PDB entry 7QCR | X-ray diffraction, 2.28 A resolution | chains A and B of the 4 polymer chains in the assembly

[Chain A (and B)]
Protein: Afadin
Source organism: Homo sapiens
Notes: chain B of this document is another copy of the same molecule, construct and numbering; everything in this record applies to it too
UniProt: P55196 (AFAD_HUMAN); residues -2 to 93 here correspond to UniProt positions 1002-1097 (UniProt number = residue number + 1004)
Chain sequence (97 residues; each row starts with the number of its first residue; numbers below 1 keep their minus sign (Gly-3 is residue -3)):
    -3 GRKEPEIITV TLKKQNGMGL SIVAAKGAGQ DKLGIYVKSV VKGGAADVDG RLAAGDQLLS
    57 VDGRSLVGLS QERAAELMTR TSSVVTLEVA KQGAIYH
Not modelled in the structure: -3 to 0, 23-26, 92-93 (chain B: -3 to 1, 23-26, 92-93)
Differences from the reference sequence: expression tag (-3)
What the authors report for this chain:
  - self-association interface (contacts with another copy of this molecule): Lys10 to Gly13
  - specificity-determining residues: Gln67

[Chain A / chain B interface]
Pairs across the interface (83; chain A residue first):
  Pro1(A) - Lys87(B)
  Pro1(A) - Ile91(B)
  Glu2(A) - Val85(B)
  Glu2(A) - Ala86(B)
  Glu2(A) - Lys87(B)  hydrogen bond (backbone-backbone)
  Ile3(A) - Val85(B)
  Ile4(A) - Glu84(B)
  Ile4(A) - Val85(B)  hydrogen bond (backbone-backbone)
  Thr5(A) - Arg47(B)  hydrogen bond (backbone-side chain)
  Thr5(A) - Thr82(B)
  Thr5(A) - Leu83(B)
  Thr5(A) - Glu84(B)
  Val6(A) - Asp45(B)
  Val6(A) - Arg47(B)
  Val6(A) - Thr82(B)
  Val6(A) - Leu83(B)  hydrogen bond (backbone-backbone)
  Thr7(A) - Arg47(B)
  Thr7(A) - Val80(B)
  Thr7(A) - Val81(B)
  Thr7(A) - Thr82(B)  hydrogen bond
  Leu8(A) - Asp45(B)
  Leu8(A) - Ser79(B)
  Leu8(A) - Val80(B)
  Leu8(A) - Val81(B)  hydrogen bond (backbone-backbone)
  Lys9(A) - Ala41(B)
  Lys9(A) - Ser79(B)
  Lys9(A) - Val80(B)
  Lys10(A) - Asn12(B)
  Lys10(A) - Gly13(B)
  Lys10(A) - Met74(B)
  Lys10(A) - Thr75(B)
  Lys10(A) - Thr77(B)
  Lys10(A) - Ser78(B)  hydrogen bond (side chain-backbone)
  Lys10(A) - Ser79(B)  hydrogen bond (backbone-backbone)
  Lys10(A) - Val81(B)
  Gln11(A) - Gln11(B)
  Gln11(A) - Asn12(B)
  Gln11(A) - Gly13(B)  hydrogen bond (backbone-backbone)
  Gln11(A) - Gly39(B)  hydrogen bond (side chain-backbone)
  Gln11(A) - Gly40(B)
  Gln11(A) - Ala41(B)
  Asn12(A) - Lys10(B)
  Asn12(A) - Gln11(B)
  Asn12(A) - Asn12(B)  hydrogen bond
  Gly13(A) - Lys10(B)
  Gly13(A) - Gln11(B)  hydrogen bond (backbone-backbone)
  Met14(A) - Leu8(B)  hydrophobic
  Ala41(A) - Lys9(B)
  Ala41(A) - Gln11(B)
  Asp45(A) - Val6(B)
  Asp45(A) - Leu8(B)
  Arg47(A) - Thr5(B)  hydrogen bond (side chain-backbone)
  Arg47(A) - Val6(B)
  Arg47(A) - Thr7(B)
  Leu48(A) - Leu8(B)  hydrophobic
  Leu55(A) - Ile3(B)  hydrophobic
  Thr75(A) - Lys10(B)  hydrogen bond (backbone-side chain)
  Thr77(A) - Lys10(B)  hydrogen bond (backbone-side chain)
  Ser78(A) - Lys10(B)
  Ser79(A) - Leu8(B)
  Ser79(A) - Lys9(B)
  Ser79(A) - Lys10(B)  hydrogen bond (backbone-backbone)
  Val80(A) - Thr7(B)
  Val80(A) - Leu8(B)
  Val81(A) - Val6(B)
  Val81(A) - Thr7(B)
  Val81(A) - Leu8(B)  hydrogen bond (backbone-backbone)
  Thr82(A) - Thr5(B)
  Thr82(A) - Val6(B)
  Thr82(A) - Thr7(B)  hydrogen bond
  Leu83(A) - Ile4(B)
  Leu83(A) - Thr5(B)
  Leu83(A) - Val6(B)  hydrogen bond (backbone-backbone)
  Leu83(A) - Leu8(B)  hydrophobic
  Glu84(A) - Ile4(B)
  Glu84(A) - Thr5(B)
  Val85(A) - Glu2(B)
  Val85(A) - Ile3(B)
  Val85(A) - Ile4(B)  hydrogen bond (backbone-backbone)
  Ala86(A) - Glu2(B)
  Lys87(A) - Glu2(B)  hydrogen bond (backbone-backbone)
  Lys87(A) - Ile4(B)
  Ile91(A) - Glu2(B)
Other interface residues (no listed pair), chain A (35 interface residues in all): Gly40, Ala42, Met74
Other interface residues (no listed pair), chain B (37 interface residues in all): Met14, Ala42, Val44, Leu48, Leu55, Gln88

[Overview]
The interface between chain A and chain B involves 35 residues on one side and 37 on the other, with 21
hydrogen bonds. Polar pairs include Thr5(A)-Arg47(B), Thr7(A)-Thr82(B) and Lys10(A)-Ser78(B). From the paper:
the specificity determinant Gln67(A); a self-association interface involving Lys10(A).
Chain A and chain B are both Afadin (Homo sapiens); the structure, MLLT4/Afadin PDZ domain in complex with the
C-terminal peptide from protein E of SARS-CoV-2, was determined by X-ray diffraction, deposited together with
7QCS and 7QCT.
